PDB entry 6TZ5 | electron microscopy, 3.10 A resolution | chains BB and E of the 68 polymer chains in the assembly

# Chain BB (and E)
Molecule: IST1 homolog
Source organism: Homo sapiens
Notes: fragment: N-terminal domain; chain E of this document is another copy of the same molecule, construct and numbering; everything in this record applies to it too
UniProt: P53990 (IST1_HUMAN); residue numbers follow UniProt; this construct covers 1-189
Sequence (189 residues; numbered 1 to 189; the number before each row is that of its first residue):
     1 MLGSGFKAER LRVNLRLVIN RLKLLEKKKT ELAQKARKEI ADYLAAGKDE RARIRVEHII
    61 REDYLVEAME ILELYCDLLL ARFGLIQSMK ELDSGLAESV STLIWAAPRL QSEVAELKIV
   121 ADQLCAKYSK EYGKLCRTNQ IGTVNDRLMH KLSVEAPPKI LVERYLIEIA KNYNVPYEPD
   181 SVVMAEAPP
Disordered / not traced: 1-5, 187-189
UniProt features mapped onto this chain:
  - modified residue: S4 (Phosphoserine), Y43 (Phosphotyrosine)

# How chain BB and chain E interact
Contacting residue pairs (18; chain BB residue first):
  Y43(BB) - K23(E)
  E50(BB) - L74(E)
  R51(BB) - K23(E)
  R51(BB) - E73(E)  salt bridge
  R51(BB) - L74(E)
  R51(BB) - D77(E)  salt bridge
  I54(BB) - D77(E)
  I54(BB) - L78(E)
  I54(BB) - A81(E)  hydrophobic
  R55(BB) - D77(E)  salt bridge
  E57(BB) - R82(E)  salt bridge
  H58(BB) - D77(E)  salt bridge
  H58(BB) - L80(E)
  H58(BB) - A81(E)
  R61(BB) - A81(E)
  V154(BB) - G84(E)
  V154(BB) - L85(E)
  A156(BB) - R82(E)
Interface residues without a listed pair, chain BB (11 interface residues in all): E155
Interface residues without a listed pair, chain E (12 interface residues in all): I19, S88

# Summary
11 residues of chain BB and 12 residues of chain E are in contact; the contacts include 5 salt bridges. Polar
contacts include R51(BB)-E73(E), R51(BB)-D77(E) and R55(BB)-D77(E).
Chain BB and chain E are both IST1 homolog (Homo sapiens); the structure, CryoEM reconstruction of
membrane-bound ESCRT-III filament composed of CHMP1B+IST1 (left-handed), was determined by electron microscopy
together with 6TZ4, 6TZ9 and 6TZA from the same study.
